Entry 8GAO (electron microscopy, 4.10 A resolution (low resolution: residue-level contacts below are approximate; hydrogen-bond / salt-bridge calls are withheld)); this record covers chains A and B of the 10 polymer chains in the assembly.

[Chain A (and B)]
Molecule: DnaB-like replicative helicase
Source organism: Escherichia phage T4
Notes: EC 3.6.4.-; chain B of this document is another copy of the same molecule, construct and numbering; everything in this record applies to it too
UniProt: P04530 (HELIC_BPT4); residues 1-432 here = UniProt positions 1-432
Amino-acid sequence (432 residues; numbered 1 to 432; the number before each row is that of its first residue):
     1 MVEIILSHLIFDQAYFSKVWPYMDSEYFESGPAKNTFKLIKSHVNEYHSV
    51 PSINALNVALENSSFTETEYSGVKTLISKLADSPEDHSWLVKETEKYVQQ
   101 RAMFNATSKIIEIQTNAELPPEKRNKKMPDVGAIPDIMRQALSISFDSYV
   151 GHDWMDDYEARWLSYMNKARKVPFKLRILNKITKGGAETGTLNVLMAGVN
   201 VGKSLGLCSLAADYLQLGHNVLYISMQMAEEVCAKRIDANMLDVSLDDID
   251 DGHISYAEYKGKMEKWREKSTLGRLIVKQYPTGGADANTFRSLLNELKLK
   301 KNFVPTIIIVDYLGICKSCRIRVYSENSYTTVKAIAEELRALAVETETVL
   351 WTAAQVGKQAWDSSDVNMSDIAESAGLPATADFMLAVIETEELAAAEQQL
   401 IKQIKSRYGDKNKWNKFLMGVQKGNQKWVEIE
Differences from the reference sequence: engineered mutation Gln227 (Glu in P04530)
Residues lining bound ligands: ATP-gamma-S (AGS; phosphothiophosphoric acid-adenylate ester): Ala379, Lys405, Arg407, Tyr408, Asp410

[Chain A / chain B interface]
Pairs across the interface (103; chain A residue first):
  Gln100(A) with Glu118(B)
  Met103(A) with Gln114(B); Val131(B); Ile134(B)
  Thr107(A) with Ile111(B); Gln114(B)
  Ile110(A) with Ile110(B)
  Ile111(A) with Thr107(B)
  Gln114(A) with Met103(B); Thr107(B); Met138(B)
  Glu118(A) with Gln100(B)
  Val131(A) with Met103(B); Leu142(B)
  Gly132(A) with Leu142(B)
  Ile134(A) with Met103(B); Met138(B)
  Pro135(A) with Pro135(B); Leu142(B)
  Met138(A) with Gln114(B); Ile134(B)
  Arg139(A) with Lys298(B)
  Leu142(A) with Val131(B); Gly132(B); Leu299(B)
  Ser143(A) with Leu299(B)
  Ser145(A) with Lys300(B)
  Asp147(A) with Lys300(B)
  Ser148(A) with Lys300(B); Lys301(B)
  Tyr149(A) with Glu230(B); Lys300(B); Lys301(B)
  Val150(A) with Ile276(B); Leu293(B); Glu296(B); Leu297(B); Lys300(B); Lys301(B)
  Gly151(A) with Glu230(B); Val277(B); Lys278(B)
  His152(A) with Glu230(B); Glu231(B); Ala234(B); Leu275(B); Ile276(B); Val277(B)
  Asp153(A) with Arg274(B); Ile276(B); Lys301(B)
  Trp154(A) with Leu215(B); Ala234(B); Ile237(B); Asp238(B); Met241(B); Met263(B); Leu275(B)
  Met155(A) with Met263(B); Trp266(B); Arg267(B); Leu272(B)
  Tyr158(A) with Tyr259(B); Lys260(B); Met263(B); Glu264(B); Arg267(B)
  Arg161(A) with Glu231(B); Ala234(B); Asp238(B); Tyr259(B); Met263(B)
  Trp162(A) with Ile254(B); Ser255(B); Tyr256(B); Tyr259(B)
  Tyr165(A) with Ala234(B); Lys235(B); Asp238(B); Ile249(B)
  Lys168(A) with Asp250(B)
  Arg170(A) with Ala229(B)
  Lys184(A) with Asp247(B)
  Arg320(A) with Tyr324(B)
  Ile321(A) with Tyr324(B)
  Thr330(A) with Glu326(B)
  Glu337(A) with Thr282(B); Ile315(B)
  Arg340(A) with Gln227(B); Thr282(B)
  Ala341(A) with Pro281(B); Thr282(B)
  Val344(A) with Gln279(B)
  Met368(A) with Val199(B)
  Ser369(A) with Lys358(B); Trp361(B)
  Ser374(A) with Trp361(B)
  Ala375(A) with Trp361(B)
  Thr380(A) with Thr282(B)
  Asp382(A) with Gln227(B)
  Lys405(A) with Asn200(B)
  Arg407(A) with Gln227(B)
  Lys411(A) with Asn200(B)
Also at the interface, not in a pair above, chain A (55 interface residues in all): Asp156, Glu159, Glu188, Val323, Asn367, Ala379, Ser406
Also at the interface, not in a pair above, chain B (66 interface residues in all): Arg139, Met226, Met228, Val232, Leu242, Tyr312, Gly314, Asp362

[Overview]
Chain A and chain B form an interface of 55 and 66 residues respectively. Chain A binds ATP-gamma-S.
Both chains are DnaB-like replicative helicase (Escherichia phage T4). Entry 8GAO (bacteriophage T4 stalled
primosome with mutant gp41-E227Q) was determined by electron microscopy (same publication as 8DTP, 8DUE, 8DVF,
8DVI, 8DW6, 8DWJ and 8G0Z).
